6W01 - chains A and B; structure by X-ray diffraction, 1.90 A resolution.

Chain A (and B):
Protein: Uridylate-specific endoribonuclease
From: Severe acute respiratory syndrome coronavirus 2
Notes: EC 3.1.-.-; chain B of this document is another copy of the same molecule, construct and numbering; everything in this record applies to it too
UniProt: P0DTD1 (R1AB_SARS2); residues 2-347 here correspond to UniProt positions 6453-6798 (UniProt number = residue number + 6451)
Amino-acid sequence (370 residues; row label = number of the first residue in the row; numbers below 1 keep their minus sign (Met-22 is residue -22)):
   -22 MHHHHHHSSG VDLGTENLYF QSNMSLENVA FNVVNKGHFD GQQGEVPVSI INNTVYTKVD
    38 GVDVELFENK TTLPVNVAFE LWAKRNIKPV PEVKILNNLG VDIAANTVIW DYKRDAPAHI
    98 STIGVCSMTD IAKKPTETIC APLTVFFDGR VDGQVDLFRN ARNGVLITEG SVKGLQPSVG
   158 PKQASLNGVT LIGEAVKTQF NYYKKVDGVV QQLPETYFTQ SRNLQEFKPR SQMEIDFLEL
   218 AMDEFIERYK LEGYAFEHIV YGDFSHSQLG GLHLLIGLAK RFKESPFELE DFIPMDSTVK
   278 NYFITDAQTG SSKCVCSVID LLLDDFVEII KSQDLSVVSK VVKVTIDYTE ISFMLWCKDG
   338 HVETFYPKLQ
Disordered / not traced: -22 to -1, 347
Construct notes: initiating methionine (-22); expression tag (-21 to 1)
Swiss-Prot annotation at these positions:
  - active site: His235 (Proton donor), His250 (Proton acceptor), Lys290 (For uridylate-specific endoribonuclease nsp15 activity)
  - binding site (uracil): Lys290 to Ser294, Thr341 to Lys345
  - site: Lys290 (Transition state stabilizer), Ser294 (Uracil recognition site), Gln347 (Cleavage)
Reported in the primary citation:
  - catalytic residues: His235, His250, Lys290 (citing earlier work)
  - catalytic residues: Thr341 (by similarity / conservation)
  - specificity-determining residues: Ser294, Tyr343 (citing earlier work)
  - binding site for citric acid: His235, His250, Lys290, Thr341, Tyr343

Chain A / chain B interface:
Chains A and B do not touch in the deposited assembly.

In short:
Chain A and chain B make no direct contact in this assembly. Curated annotation (UniProt) lists 3 active-site
residues and 10 uracil-binding residues on chain A. From the paper: catalytic residues His235(A), His250(A)
and Lys290(A) among others; a binding site for citric acid at His235(A), His250(A) and Lys290(A) among others.
Both chains are Uridylate-specific endoribonuclease (Severe acute respiratory syndrome coronavirus 2). Entry
6W01 (The 1.9 A Crystal Structure of NSP15 Endoribonuclease from SARS CoV-2 in the Complex with a ...) was
determined by X-ray diffraction (same publication as 6VWW).
